PDB entry 5JH5 | X-ray diffraction, 2.55 A resolution | chains A and C of the 4 polymer chains in the assembly

Chain A:
Protein: Lysine-specific demethylase 2B
Organism: Homo sapiens
Notes: EC 1.14.11.27
UniProt: Q8NHM5 (KDM2B_HUMAN); residue numbers follow UniProt; this construct covers 1059-1336
Chain sequence (281 residues; numbered 1056 to 1336; the number before each row is that of its first residue):
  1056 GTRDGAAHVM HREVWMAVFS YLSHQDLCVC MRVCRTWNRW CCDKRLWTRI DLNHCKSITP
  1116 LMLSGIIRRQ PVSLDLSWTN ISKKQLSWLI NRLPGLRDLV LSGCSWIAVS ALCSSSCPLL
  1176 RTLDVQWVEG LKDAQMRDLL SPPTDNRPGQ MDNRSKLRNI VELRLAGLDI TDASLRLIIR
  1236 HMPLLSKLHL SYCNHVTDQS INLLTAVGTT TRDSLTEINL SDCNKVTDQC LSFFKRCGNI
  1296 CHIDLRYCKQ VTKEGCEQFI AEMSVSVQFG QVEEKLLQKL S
Unresolved in the structure: 1056-1064, 1204-1207, 1336
Sequence notes: expression tag (1056-1058)
Modified residues: Mse1065, Mse1071, Mse1086, Mse1117, Mse1191, Mse1237, Mse1318 (selenomethionine; parent Met); Mse1206 (selenomethionine)

Chain C:
Protein: Polycomb group RING finger protein 1
Organism: Homo sapiens
UniProt: Q9BSM1 (PCGF1_HUMAN); residue numbers follow UniProt; this construct covers 150-255
Chain sequence (109 residues; numbered 147 to 255; the number before each row is that of its first residue):
   147 GTRLPFSSFD HSKAHYYRYD EQLNLCLERL SSGKDKNKSV LQNKYVRCSV RAEVRHLRRV
   207 LCHRLMLNPQ HVQLLFDNEV LPDHMTMKQI WLSRWFGKPS PLLLQYSVK
Unresolved in the structure: 147-156, 178-188
Sequence notes: expression tag (147-149)
Modified residues: Mse212 (selenomethionine; parent Met); Mse231 (selenomethionine; parent Met); Mse233 (selenomethionine; parent Met)

How chain A and chain C interact:
Contacting residue pairs - 28 pairs, chain A then chain C:
  H1109(A) - E199(C)  salt bridge
  H1109(A) - R201(C)
  H1109(A) - H230(C)  hydrogen bond
  W1133(A) - E199(C)
  W1133(A) - T232(C)
  W1133(A) - Q235(C)
  N1135(A) - H161(C)  hydrogen bond (side chain-backbone)
  N1135(A) - Y163(C)
  N1135(A) - R197(C)  hydrogen bond
  I1136(A) - H161(C)
  S1137(A) - H161(C)
  G1158(A) - R197(C)  hydrogen bond (backbone-side chain)
  C1159(A) - R197(C)
  S1160(A) - H161(C)
  S1160(A) - R197(C)
  I1162(A) - A160(C)
  W1182(A) - Q235(C)
  E1184(A) - D166(C)
  E1184(A) - E167(C)  hydrogen bond (side chain-backbone)
  E1184(A) - V196(C)
  E1184(A) - R197(C)
  G1222(A) - K234(C)  hydrogen bond (backbone-side chain)
  D1224(A) - K234(C)  salt bridge
  Y1247(A) - L238(C)  hydrophobic
  Y1247(A) - S239(C)
  N1249(A) - L238(C)
  N1249(A) - F242(C)
  N1279(A) - F242(C)
Other interface residues (no listed pair), chain A (18 interface residues in all): D1277, K1280
Other interface residues (no listed pair), chain C (18 interface residues in all): H157, Y162
Interface features reported in the paper:
  - interface residues, chain C: Y163(C)

Summary:
The chain A/chain C interface involves 18 residues from each chain; the contacts include 6 hydrogen bonds and
2 salt bridges. Polar pairs include H1109(A)-E199(C), D1224(A)-K234(C) and H1109(A)-H230(C). The paper reports
the interface residue Y163(C).
Here chain A is Lysine-specific demethylase 2B and chain C is Polycomb group RING finger protein 1, both from
Homo sapiens. Entry 5JH5 (Structural Basis for the Hierarchical Assembly of the Core of PRC1.1) was determined
by X-ray diffraction.
